8H7Y - chain A; structure by X-ray diffraction, 2.14 A resolution.

== Chain A ==
Protein: Phytanoyl-CoA dioxygenase
Organism: uncultured bacterium esnapd13
UniProt: S5TUM1 (S5TUM1_9BACT); residue numbers follow UniProt; this construct covers 1-266
Chain sequence (268 residues; each row starts with the number of its first residue; numbers below 1 keep their minus sign (Gln-1 is residue -1)):
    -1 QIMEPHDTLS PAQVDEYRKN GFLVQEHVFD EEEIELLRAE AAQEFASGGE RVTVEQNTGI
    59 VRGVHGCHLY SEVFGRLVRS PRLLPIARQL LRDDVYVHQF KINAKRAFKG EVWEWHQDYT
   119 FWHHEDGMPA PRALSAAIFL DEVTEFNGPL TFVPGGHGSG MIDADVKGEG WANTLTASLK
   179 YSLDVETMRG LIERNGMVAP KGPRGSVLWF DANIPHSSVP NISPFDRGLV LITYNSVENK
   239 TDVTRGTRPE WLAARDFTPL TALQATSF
Disordered / not traced: 54
Sequence notes: expression tag (-1 to 0)
Bound ions: Fe ion: His114, Asp116, His214 (together with 2-oxoglutaric acid)
Small-molecule neighbours:
  - 2-oxoglutaric acid (AKG): Lys99, Asn101, Lys103, Trp111, His114, Asp116, Leu148, His214, Ser216, Arg225, Leu227
  - proline (PRO): Gln97, Lys99, Trp111, His114, Asp116, Phe119, Trp120, Thr172, Leu173, Leu177, Arg246

== Summary ==
Ligands of chain A: 2-oxoglutaric acid and proline. His114, Asp116 and His214 form the Fe ion site.
Chain A is Phytanoyl-CoA dioxygenase (uncultured bacterium esnapd13); the structure,
Trans-3/4-proline-hydroxylase H11 with AKG and L-proline, was determined by X-ray diffraction (same
publication as 8H7T, 8H7V, 8H81 and 8H85).
